PDB entry 8JSM | electron microscopy, 3.30 A resolution | chains C and D of the 6 polymer chains in the assembly

# Chain C (and D)
Protein: Polymerase cofactor VP35
Source organism: Ebola virus
Notes: chain D of this document is another copy of the same molecule, construct and numbering; everything in this record applies to it too
UniProtKB: A0A1C4HDK9 (A0A1C4HDK9_9MONO); residues 1-340 here = UniProt positions 1-340
Sequence (340 residues; each row starts with the number of its first residue):
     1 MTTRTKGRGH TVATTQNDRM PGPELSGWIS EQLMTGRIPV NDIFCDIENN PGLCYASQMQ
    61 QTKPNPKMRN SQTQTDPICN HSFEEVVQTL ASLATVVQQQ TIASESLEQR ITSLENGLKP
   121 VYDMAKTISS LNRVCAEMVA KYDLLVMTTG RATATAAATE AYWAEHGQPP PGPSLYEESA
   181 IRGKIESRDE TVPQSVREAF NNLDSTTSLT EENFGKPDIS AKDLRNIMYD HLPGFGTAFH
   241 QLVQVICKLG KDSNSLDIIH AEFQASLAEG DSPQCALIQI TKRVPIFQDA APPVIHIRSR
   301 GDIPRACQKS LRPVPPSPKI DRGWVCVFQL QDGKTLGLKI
Not modelled in the structure: 1-80, 180-340 (chain D: 1-81, 150-340)

# Interface between chain C and chain D
Pairs across the interface (22):
  Glu-85(C) with Val-86(D); Leu-90(D)
  Gln-88(C) with Leu-90(D); Ala-94(D)
  Thr-95(C) with Val-97(D)
  Gln-99(C) with Gln-100(D), hydrogen bond (side chain-backbone); Thr-101(D); Ser-104(D), hydrogen bond
  Ile-102(C) with Glu-108(D)
  Gln-109(C) with Ile-111(D)
  Ser-113(C) with Leu-118(D)
  Asn-116(C) with Tyr-122(D)
  Gly-117(C) with Val-121(D)
  Met-124(C) with Met-124(D), hydrophobic; Ile-128(D), hydrophobic
  Thr-127(C) with Ile-128(D)
  Leu-131(C) with Cys-135(D), hydrophobic
  Val-134(C) with Val-139(D), hydrophobic
  Met-138(C) with Met-138(D), hydrophobic; Tyr-142(D), hydrophobic
  Lys-141(C) with Tyr-142(D)
  Leu-145(C) with Val-146(D), hydrophobic
Also at the interface, not in a pair above, chain C (19 interface residues in all): Glu-84, Ser-106, Pro-120
Also at the interface, not in a pair above, chain D (22 interface residues in all): Ala-125, Leu-131, Asn-132

# In short
19 residues of chain C face 22 of chain D across their interface, with 2 hydrogen bonds. Among the polar pairs
are Gln-99(C)/Gln-100(D) and Gln-99(C)/Ser-104(D).
Chain C and chain D are both Polymerase cofactor VP35 (Ebola virus); the structure, The structure of EBOV
L-VP35-RNA complex (conformation 1), was determined by electron microscopy, deposited together with 8JSL and
8JSN.
